3H5U - chain A; structure by X-ray diffraction, 1.95 A resolution.

[Chain A]
Protein: RNA-directed RNA polymerase
Organism: Hepatitis C virus
Notes: EC 2.7.7.48; fragment: sequence database residues 2421-2989
UniProt: P26663 (POLG_HCVBK); residues 2-570 here correspond to UniProt positions 2421-2989 (UniProt number = residue number + 2419)
Chain sequence (576 residues; row label = number of the first residue in the row; numbers below 1 keep their minus sign (Met-5 is residue -5)):
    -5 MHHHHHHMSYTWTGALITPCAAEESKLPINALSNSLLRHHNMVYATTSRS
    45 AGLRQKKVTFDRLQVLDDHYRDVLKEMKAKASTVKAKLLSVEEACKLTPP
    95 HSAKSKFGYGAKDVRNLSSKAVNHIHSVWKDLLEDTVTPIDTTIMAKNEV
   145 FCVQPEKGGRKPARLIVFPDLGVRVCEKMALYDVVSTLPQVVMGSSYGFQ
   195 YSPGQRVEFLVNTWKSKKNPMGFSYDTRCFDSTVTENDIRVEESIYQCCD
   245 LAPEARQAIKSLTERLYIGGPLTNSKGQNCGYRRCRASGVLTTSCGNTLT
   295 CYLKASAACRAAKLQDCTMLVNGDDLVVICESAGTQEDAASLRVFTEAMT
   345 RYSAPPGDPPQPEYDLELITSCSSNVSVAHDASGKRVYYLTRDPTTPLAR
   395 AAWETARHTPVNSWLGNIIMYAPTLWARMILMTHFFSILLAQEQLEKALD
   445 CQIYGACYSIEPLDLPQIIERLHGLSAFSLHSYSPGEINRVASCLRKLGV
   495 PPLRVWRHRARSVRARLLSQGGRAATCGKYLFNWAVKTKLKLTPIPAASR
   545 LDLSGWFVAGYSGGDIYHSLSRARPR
Disordered / not traced: -5 to 0, 149-152, 564-570
Construct notes: expression tag (-5 to 1)
Small-molecule neighbours: H5U (N-({3-[(5S)-5-tert-butyl-1-(4-fluorobenzyl)-4-hydroxy-2-oxo-2,5-dihydro-1H-pyrrol-3-yl]-1,1-dioxido-1,2-benzisothiazol-7-yl}methyl)methanesulfonamide): Phe193, Ser196, Pro197, Arg200, Thr287, Ser288, Asn291, Asn316, Gly317, Asp318, Asp319, Cys366, Ser368, Leu384, Gly410, Asn411, Met414, Tyr415, Gln446, Ile447, Tyr448, Gly449, Ser556
Curated features (UniProtKB/Swiss-Prot):
  - binding site (Mg(2+)): Asp220, Asp318, Asp319
  - modified residue (Phosphoserine): Ser29, Ser42

[In short]
Chain A binds compound H5U. UniProt lists 3 Mg2+-binding residues.
Chain A is RNA-directed RNA polymerase (Hepatitis C virus); the structure, Hepatitis C virus polymerase NS5B
with saccharin inhibitor 1, was determined by X-ray diffraction together with 3H5S from the same study.
